PDB entry 4F79 | X-ray diffraction, 2.54 A resolution | chain A

[Chain A]
Protein: Putative phospho-beta-glucosidase
From: Streptococcus mutans
Notes: EC 3.2.1.86
UniProt: Q8DT00 (Q8DT00_STRMU); residues 1-477 here = UniProt positions 1-477
Chain sequence (480 residues; row label = number of the first residue in the row; numbers below 1 keep their minus sign (Ser-2 is residue -2)):
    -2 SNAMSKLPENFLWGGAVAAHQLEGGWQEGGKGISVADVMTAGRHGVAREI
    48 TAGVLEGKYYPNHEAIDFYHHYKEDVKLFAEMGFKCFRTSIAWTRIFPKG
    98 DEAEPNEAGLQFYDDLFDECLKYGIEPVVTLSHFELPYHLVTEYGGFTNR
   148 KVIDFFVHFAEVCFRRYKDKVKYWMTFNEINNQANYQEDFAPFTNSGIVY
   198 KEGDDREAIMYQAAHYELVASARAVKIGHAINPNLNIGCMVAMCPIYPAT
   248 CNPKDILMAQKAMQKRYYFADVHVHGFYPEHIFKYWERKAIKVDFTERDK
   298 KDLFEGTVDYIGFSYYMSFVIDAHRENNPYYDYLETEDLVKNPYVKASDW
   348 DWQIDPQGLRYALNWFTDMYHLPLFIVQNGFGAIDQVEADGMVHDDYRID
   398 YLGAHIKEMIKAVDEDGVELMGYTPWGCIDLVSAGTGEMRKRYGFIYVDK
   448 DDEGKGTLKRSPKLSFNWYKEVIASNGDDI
Not modelled in the structure: -2 to -1
Construct notes: expression tag (-2 to 0); engineered mutation Gln375 (Glu in Q8DT00)
Residues lining bound ligands: Salicin-6-phosphate (P53; 2-(hydroxymethyl)phenyl 6-O-phosphono-beta-D-glucopyranoside): Gln18, His130, Phe131, Asn175, Glu176, Asn179, Ala239, Cys241, Tyr313, Met314, Trp349, Gln375, Trp423, Ser430, Ala431, Gly432, Lys438, Tyr440
What the authors report for this chain:
  - binding site for Salicin-6-phosphate: Gln18, His130, Asn175, Glu176, Asn179, Trp349, Lys438, Tyr440
  - catalytic residues: Glu176 (citing earlier work)
  - specificity-determining residues: Ala431 (proposed by the authors, not directly observed)

[Summary]
Chain A binds Salicin-6-phosphate. The paper reports the catalytic residue Glu176; a binding site for
Salicin-6-phosphate at Gln18, His130 and Asn175 among others.
Chain A is Putative phospho-beta-glucosidase (Streptococcus mutans); the structure, The crystal structure of
6-phospho-beta-glucosidase mutant (E375Q) in complex with Salicin 6-phosphate, was determined by X-ray
diffraction, deposited together with 4GPN, 4GZE, 4F66 and 3QOM.
